PDB entry 6LGL | electron microscopy, 4.40 A resolution (low resolution: residue-level contacts below are approximate; hydrogen-bond / salt-bridge calls are withheld) | chains G and L of the 46 polymer chains in the assembly

# Chain G
Name: Major capsid protein
Organism: Human herpesvirus 3
UniProt: Q6QCL5 (Q6QCL5_HHV3); numbering as in UniProt (aligned over 1-1396)
Chain sequence (1396 residues; numbered 1 to 1396; the number before each row is that of its first residue):
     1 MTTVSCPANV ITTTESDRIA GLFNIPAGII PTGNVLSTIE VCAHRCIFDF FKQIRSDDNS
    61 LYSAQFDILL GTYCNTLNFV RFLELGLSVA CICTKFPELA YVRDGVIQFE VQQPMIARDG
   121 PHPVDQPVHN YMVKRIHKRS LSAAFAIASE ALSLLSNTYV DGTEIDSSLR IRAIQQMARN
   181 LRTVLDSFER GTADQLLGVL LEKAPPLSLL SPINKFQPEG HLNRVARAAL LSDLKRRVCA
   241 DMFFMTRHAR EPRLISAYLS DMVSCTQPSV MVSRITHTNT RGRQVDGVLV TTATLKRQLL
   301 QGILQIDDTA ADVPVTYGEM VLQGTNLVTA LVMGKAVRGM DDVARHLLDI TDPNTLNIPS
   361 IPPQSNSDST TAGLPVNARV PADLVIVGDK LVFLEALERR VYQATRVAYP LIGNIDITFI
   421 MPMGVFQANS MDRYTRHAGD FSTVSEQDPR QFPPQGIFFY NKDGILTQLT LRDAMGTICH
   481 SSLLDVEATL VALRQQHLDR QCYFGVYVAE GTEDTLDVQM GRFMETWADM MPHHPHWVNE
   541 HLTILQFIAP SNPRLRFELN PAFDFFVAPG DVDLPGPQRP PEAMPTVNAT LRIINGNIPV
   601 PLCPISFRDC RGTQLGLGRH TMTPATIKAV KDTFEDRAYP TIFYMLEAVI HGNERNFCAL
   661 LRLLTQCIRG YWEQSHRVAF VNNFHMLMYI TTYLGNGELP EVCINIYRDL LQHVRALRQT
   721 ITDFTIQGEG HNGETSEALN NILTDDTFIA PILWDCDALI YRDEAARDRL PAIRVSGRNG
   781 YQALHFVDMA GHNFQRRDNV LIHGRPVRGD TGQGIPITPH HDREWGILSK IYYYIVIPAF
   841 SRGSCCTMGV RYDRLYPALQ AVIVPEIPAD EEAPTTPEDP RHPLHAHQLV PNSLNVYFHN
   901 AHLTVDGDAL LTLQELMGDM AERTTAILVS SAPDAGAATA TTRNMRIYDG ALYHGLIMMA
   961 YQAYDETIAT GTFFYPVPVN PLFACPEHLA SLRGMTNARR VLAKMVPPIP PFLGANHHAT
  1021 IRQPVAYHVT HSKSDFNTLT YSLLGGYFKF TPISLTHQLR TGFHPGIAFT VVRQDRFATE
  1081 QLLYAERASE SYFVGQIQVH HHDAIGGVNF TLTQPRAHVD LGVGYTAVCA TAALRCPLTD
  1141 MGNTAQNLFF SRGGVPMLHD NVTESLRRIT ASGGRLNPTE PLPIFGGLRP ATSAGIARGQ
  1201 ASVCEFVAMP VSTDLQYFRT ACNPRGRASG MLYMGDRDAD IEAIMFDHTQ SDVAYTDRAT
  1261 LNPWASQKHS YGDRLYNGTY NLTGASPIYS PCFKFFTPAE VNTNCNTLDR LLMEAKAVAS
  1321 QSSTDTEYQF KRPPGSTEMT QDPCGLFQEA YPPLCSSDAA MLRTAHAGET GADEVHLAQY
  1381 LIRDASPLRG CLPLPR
Disordered / not traced: 1-74, 348-374

# Chain L
Name: Small capsomere-interacting protein
Organism: Human herpesvirus 3
UniProt: Q6QCN2 (Q6QCN2_HHV3); residue numbers follow UniProt; this construct covers 1-235
Chain sequence (235 residues; row label = number of the first residue in the row):
     1 MTQPASSRVV FDPSNPTTFS VEAIAAYTPV ALIRLLNASG PLQPGHRVDI ADARSIYTVG
    61 AAASAARARA NHNANTIRRT AMFAETDPMT WLRPTVGLKR TFNPRIIRPQ PPNPSMSLGI
   121 SGPTILPQKT QSADQSALQQ PAALAFSGSS PQHPPPQTTS ASVGQQQHVV SGSSGQQPQQ
   181 GAQSSTVQPT TGSPPAAQGV PQSTPPPTQN TPQGGKGQTL SHTGQSGNAS RSRRV
Disordered / not traced: 1-7, 108-235

# How chain G and chain L interact
Pairs across the interface (44; chain G residue first):
  Arg655(G) - Met82(L)
  Arg655(G) - Phe83(L)
  Arg655(G) - Glu85(L)
  Cys658(G) - Met82(L)
  Cys658(G) - Phe83(L)
  Cys658(G) - Arg100(L)
  Leu661(G) - Lys99(L)
  Leu661(G) - Arg100(L)
  Leu661(G) - Thr101(L)
  Arg662(G) - Arg100(L)
  Arg662(G) - Thr101(L)
  Tyr693(G) - Lys99(L)
  His792(G) - Ser55(L)
  Phe794(G) - Arg54(L)
  Val807(G) - Phe83(L)
  Val807(G) - Glu85(L)
  Arg808(G) - Ala84(L)
  Arg808(G) - Glu85(L)
  Asp853(G) - Arg54(L)
  Pro857(G) - Arg54(L)
  Gln860(G) - Thr58(L)
  Gln860(G) - Ala61(L)
  Gln860(G) - Ala62(L)
  Gln860(G) - Ser64(L)
  Ile863(G) - Tyr27(L)
  Ile863(G) - Val30(L)
  Ala869(G) - Ile106(L)
  Ala869(G) - Ile107(L)
  Asp870(G) - Ile107(L)
  Glu872(G) - Arg105(L)
  Glu872(G) - Ile107(L)
  Val890(G) - Val30(L)
  Val890(G) - Arg34(L)
  Pro891(G) - Val30(L)
  Pro891(G) - Arg34(L)
  Asn892(G) - Arg34(L)
  Asp908(G) - Pro104(L)
  Asp908(G) - Arg105(L)
  Leu911(G) - His72(L)
  Gln914(G) - Ala65(L)
  Gln914(G) - Arg69(L)
  Gln914(G) - Arg79(L)
  Glu915(G) - Arg79(L)
  Glu915(G) - Arg100(L)
Other interface residues (no listed pair), chain G (31 interface residues in all): Ala659, Thr665, Leu694, Met789, Val864, Ile867, Glu871, Asp906
Other interface residues (no listed pair), chain L (28 interface residues in all): Ala26, Ala31, Val59, Asn103

# Overview
The interface between chain G and chain L involves 31 residues on one side and 28 on the other.
Chain G is Major capsid protein and chain L is Small capsomere-interacting protein, both from Human
herpesvirus 3; the structure, The atomic structure of varicella-zoster virus A-capsid, was determined by
electron microscopy together with 6LGN from the same study.
